PDB entry 1R2E | X-ray diffraction, 2.10 A resolution | chain A

# Chain A
Molecule: Apoptosis regulator Bcl-X
Organism: Homo sapiens
Notes: fragment: Bcl-XL
Reference sequence: Q07817 (BCLX_HUMAN); residues 1-211 here = UniProt positions 1-211
Sequence (218 residues; numbered 1 to 218; the number before each row is that of its first residue):
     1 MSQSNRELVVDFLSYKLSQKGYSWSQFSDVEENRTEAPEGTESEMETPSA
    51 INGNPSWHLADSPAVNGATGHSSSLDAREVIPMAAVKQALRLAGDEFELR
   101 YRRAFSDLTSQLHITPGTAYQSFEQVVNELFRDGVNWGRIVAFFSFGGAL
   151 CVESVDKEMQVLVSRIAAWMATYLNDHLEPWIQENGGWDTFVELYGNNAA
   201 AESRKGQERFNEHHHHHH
Unresolved in the structure: 1, 28-79, 197-218
Construct notes: engineered mutation L92 (Glu in Q07817); expression tag (212-218)
Curated features (UniProtKB/Swiss-Prot):
  - motif: S4 to W24 (BH4), V86 to R100 (BH3), E129 to G148 (BH1), P180 to Y195 (BH2)
  - site: D61, S62 (Cleavage)
  - modified residue (Phosphoserine): S49, S62
  - mutagenesis: S49 (S49A: Less stable at G2 checkpoint after DNA damage), D61 (D61A: No cleavage by caspase-1 nor by caspase-3), F131 to D133 (No heterodimerization with BAX), V135 to W137 (Loss of anti-apoptotic activity), G138 to I140 (Loss of anti-apoptotic activity), G138 (G138A: No heterodimerization with BAX), S145 to G147 (Decreases interaction with DNM1L, no effect on endocytosis enhancement), G148 (G148E: No heterodimerization with BAX), D156 (D156A: No effect on caspase-1 cleavage), D176 (D176A: No effect on caspase-1 cleavage), W188 to F191 (Abolishes interaction with DNM1L and endocytosis enhancement), W188 to D189 (Reduces anti-apoptotic activity by about half), 1 further mutagenesis entry in UniProt

# Overview
From UniProt: 21 mutagenesis sites.
Chain A is Apoptosis regulator Bcl-X (Homo sapiens); the structure, Human Bcl-XL containing a Glu to Leu
mutation at position 92, was determined by X-ray diffraction, deposited together with 1R2D, 1R2G, 1R2H and
1R2I.
